Entry 8KC7 (electron microscopy, 3.46 A resolution); this record covers chains A and D of the 6 polymer chains in the assembly.

# Chain A
Protein: Histone deacetylase RPD3
Source organism: Saccharomyces cerevisiae (strain ATCC 204508 / S288c)
Notes: EC 3.5.1.98
UniProtKB: P32561 (RPD3_YEAST); residues 1-433 here = UniProt positions 1-433
Chain sequence (433 residues; numbered 1 to 433; the number before each row is that of its first residue):
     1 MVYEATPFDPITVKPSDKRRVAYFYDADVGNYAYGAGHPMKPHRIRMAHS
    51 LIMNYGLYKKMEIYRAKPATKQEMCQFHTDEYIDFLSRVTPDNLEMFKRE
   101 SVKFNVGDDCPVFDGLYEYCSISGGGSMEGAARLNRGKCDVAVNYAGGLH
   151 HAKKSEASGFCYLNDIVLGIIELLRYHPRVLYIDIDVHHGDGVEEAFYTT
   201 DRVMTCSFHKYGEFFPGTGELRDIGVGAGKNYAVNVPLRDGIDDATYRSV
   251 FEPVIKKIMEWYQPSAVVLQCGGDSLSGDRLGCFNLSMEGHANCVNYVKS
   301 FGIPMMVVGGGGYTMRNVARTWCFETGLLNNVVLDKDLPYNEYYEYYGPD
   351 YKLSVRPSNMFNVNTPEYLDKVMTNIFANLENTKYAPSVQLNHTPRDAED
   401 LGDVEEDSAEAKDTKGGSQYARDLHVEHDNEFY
Not modelled in the structure: 385-404, 427-433
UniProt features mapped onto this chain:
  - motif: Arg320 to Tyr340 (ESA1-RPD3 motif)
  - active site: His151
  - modified residue: Thr394 (Phosphothreonine), Ser408 (Phosphoserine)
  - mutagenesis: His150 (H150A: Impairs histone deacetylase activity and transcription repression), His151 (H151A: Impairs histone deacetylase activity and transcription repression), His188 (H188A: Impairs histone deacetylase activity and transcription repression), Trp322 (W322A: Strongly reduces HDAC activity), Glu325 (E325A: Strongly reduces HDAC activity), Gly327 (G327A: Strongly reduces HDAC activity), Leu328 (L328A: Strongly reduces HDAC activity), Leu329 (L329A: Strongly reduces HDAC activity), Val332 (V332A: Strongly reduces HDAC activity), Leu334 (L334A: Strongly reduces HDAC activity), Asp335 (D335A: Strongly reduces HDAC activity), Leu338 (L338A: Strongly reduces HDAC activity), 1 further mutagenesis entry in UniProt

# Chain D
Protein: Chromatin modification-related protein EAF3
Source organism: Saccharomyces cerevisiae (strain ATCC 204508 / S288c)
UniProtKB: Q12432 (EAF3_YEAST); residues 1-401 here = UniProt positions 1-401
Chain sequence (401 residues; row label = number of the first residue in the row):
     1 MVDLEQEFALGGRCLAFHGPLMYEAKILKIWDPSSKMYTSIPNDKPGGSS
    51 QATKEIKPQKLGEDESIPEEIINGKCFFIHYQGWKSSWDEWVGYDRIRAY
   101 NEENIAMKKRLANEAKEAKKSLLEQQKKKKLSTSLGGPSNGGKRKGDSRS
   151 NASISKSTSQSFLTSSVSGRKSGRSSANSLHPGSSLRSSSDQNGNDDRRR
   201 SSSLSPNMLHHIAGYPTPKISLQIPIKLKSVLVDDWEYVTKDKKICRLPA
   251 DVTVEMVLNKYEHEVSQELESPGSQSQLSEYCAGLKLYFDKCLGNMLLYR
   301 LERLQYDELLKKSSKDQKPLVPIRIYGAIHLLRLISVLPELISSTTMDLQ
   351 SCQLLIKQTEDFLVWLLMHVDEYFNDKDPNRSDDALYVNTSSQYEGVALG
   401 M
Not modelled in the structure: 1-219
UniProt features mapped onto this chain:
  - modified residue: Ser201 (Phosphoserine)

# Interface between chain A and chain D
Residue-residue contacts - 6 pairs, chain A then chain D:
  Val102(A) - Gly396(D)
  Lys103(A) - Gln393(D)
  Lys103(A) - Val397(D)
  Ser155(A) - Gln393(D)  hydrogen bond
  Glu156(A) - Ser392(D)
  Glu156(A) - Gln393(D)
Also at the interface, not in a pair above, chain A (6 interface residues in all): Arg99, Lys154
Also at the interface, not in a pair above, chain D (6 interface residues in all): Leu304, Met401

# Overview
Chain A and chain D each contribute 6 residues to their interface; the contacts include 1 hydrogen bond. Its
one hydrogen-bonded contact is Ser155(A)-Gln393(D). Curated annotation (UniProt) lists active-site residue
His151(A) and 13 mutagenesis sites on chain A.
Here chain A is Histone deacetylase RPD3 and chain D is Chromatin modification-related protein EAF3, both from
Saccharomyces cerevisiae (strain ATCC 204508 / S288c). Entry 8KC7 (Rpd3S histone deacetylase complex) was
determined by electron microscopy (same publication as 8KD2, 8KD3, 8KD4, 8KD5, 8KD6 and 8KD7).
